Entry 5MPB (electron microscopy, 7.80 A resolution (low resolution: residue-level contacts below are approximate; hydrogen-bond / salt-bridge calls are withheld)); this record covers chains H and I of the 47 polymer chains in the assembly.

[Chain H]
Molecule: 26S protease regulatory subunit 7 homolog
Organism: Saccharomyces cerevisiae (strain ATCC 204508 / S288c)
UniProtKB: P33299 (PRS7_YEAST); numbering as in UniProt (aligned over 1-467)
Amino-acid sequence (467 residues; each row starts with the number of its first residue):
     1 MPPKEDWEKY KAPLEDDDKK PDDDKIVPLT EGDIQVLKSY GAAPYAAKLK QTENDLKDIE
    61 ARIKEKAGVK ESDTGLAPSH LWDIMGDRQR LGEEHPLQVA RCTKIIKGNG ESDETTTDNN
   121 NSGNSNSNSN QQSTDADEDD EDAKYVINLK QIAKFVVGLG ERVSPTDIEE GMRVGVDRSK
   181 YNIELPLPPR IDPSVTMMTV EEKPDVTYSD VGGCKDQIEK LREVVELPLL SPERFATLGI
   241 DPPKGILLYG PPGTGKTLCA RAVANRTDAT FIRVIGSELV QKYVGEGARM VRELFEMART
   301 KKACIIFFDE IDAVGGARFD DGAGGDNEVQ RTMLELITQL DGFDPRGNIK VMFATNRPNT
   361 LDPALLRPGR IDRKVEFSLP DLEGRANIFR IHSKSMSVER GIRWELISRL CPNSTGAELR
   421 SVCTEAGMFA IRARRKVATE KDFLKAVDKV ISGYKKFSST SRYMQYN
Unresolved in the structure: 1-41, 108-143, 458-467
Curated features (UniProtKB/Swiss-Prot):
  - binding site (ATP): Gly250 to Thr257
  - modified residue (Phosphoserine): Ser164, Ser231
Metal / ion sites: Mg2+: Thr257 (together with AMP-PNP)
Ligand contacts: AMP-PNP (ANP; phosphoaminophosphonic acid-adenylate ester): Asp210, Val211, Gly212, Lys215, Pro251, Pro252, Gly253, Thr254, Gly255, Lys256, Thr257, Leu258, Glu310, Asn356, Ile388, Ile391, His392, Gly416, Ala417

[Chain I]
Molecule: 26S protease regulatory subunit 4 homolog
Organism: Saccharomyces cerevisiae (strain ATCC 204508 / S288c)
UniProtKB: P40327 (PRS4_YEAST); numbering as in UniProt (aligned over 1-437)
Amino-acid sequence (437 residues; numbered 1 to 437; the number before each row is that of its first residue):
     1 MGQGVSSGQD KKKKKGSNQK PKYEPPVQSK FGRKKRKGGP ATAEKLPNIY PSTRCKLKLL
    61 RMERIKDHLL LEEEFVSNSE ILKPFEKKQE EEKKQLEEIR GNPLSIGTLE EIIDDDHAIV
   121 TSPTMPDYYV SILSFVDKEL LEPGCSVLLH HKTMSIVGVL QDDADPMVSV MKMDKSPTES
   181 YSDIGGLESQ IQEIKESVEL PLTHPELYEE MGIKPPKGVI LYGAPGTGKT LLAKAVANQT
   241 SATFLRIVGS ELIQKYLGDG PRLCRQIFKV AGENAPSIVF IDEIDAIGTK RYDSNSGGER
   301 EIQRTMLELL NQLDGFDDRG DVKVIMATNK IETLDPALIR PGRIDRKILF ENPDLSTKKK
   361 ILGIHTSKMN LSEDVNLETL VTTKDDLSGA DIQAMCTEAG LLALRERRMQ VTAEDFKQAK
   421 ERVMKNKVEE NLEGLYL
Unresolved in the structure: 1-52
Curated features (UniProtKB/Swiss-Prot):
  - binding site (ATP): Gly223 to Thr230
  - lipidation: Gly2 (N-myristoyl glycine)
  - cross-link (Glycyl lysine isopeptide (Lys-Gly)): Lys234 (interchain with G-Cter in ubiquitin), Lys255 (interchain with G-Cter in ubiquitin), Lys290 (interchain with G-Cter in ubiquitin)
  - mutagenesis: Lys229 (K229Q: 73% loss of ATPase activity)
Metal / ion sites: Mg2+: Thr230 (together with AMP-PNP)
Ligand contacts: AMP-PNP (ANP; phosphoaminophosphonic acid-adenylate ester): Ile184, Gly185, Gly186, Leu187, Ala224, Pro225, Gly226, Thr227, Gly228, Lys229, Thr230, Leu231, Leu232, Pro353, Thr357, Ile361, His365, Gly389, Ala390, Gln393

[Chain H / chain I interface]
Contacting residue pairs - 112 pairs, chain H then chain I:
  Tyr45(H) - Leu60(I)
  Tyr45(H) - Arg61(I)
  Lys48(H) - Arg61(I)
  Gln51(H) - Arg64(I)
  Thr52(H) - Glu63(I)
  Thr52(H) - Arg64(I)
  Asp55(H) - Arg64(I)
  Asp55(H) - His68(I)
  Asp58(H) - Leu71(I)
  Ile59(H) - Asp67(I)
  Ile59(H) - Leu70(I)
  Arg62(H) - Leu71(I)
  Glu65(H) - Glu74(I)
  Glu65(H) - Phe75(I)
  Lys66(H) - Glu74(I)
  Val69(H) - Lys93(I)
  Lys70(H) - Pro84(I)
  Lys70(H) - Gln89(I)
  Glu71(H) - Gln89(I)
  Glu71(H) - Glu92(I)
  Glu71(H) - Lys93(I)
  Ser72(H) - Leu160(I)
  Asp73(H) - Arg100(I)
  Asp73(H) - Phe135(I)
  Asp73(H) - Leu148(I)
  Asp73(H) - Val157(I)
  Asp73(H) - Gly158(I)
  Asp73(H) - Val159(I)
  Thr74(H) - Phe135(I)
  Thr74(H) - Val136(I)
  Thr74(H) - Leu140(I)
  Gly75(H) - Glu92(I)
  Gly75(H) - Phe135(I)
  Leu76(H) - Glu92(I)
  Ser79(H) - Asp137(I)
  His80(H) - Glu91(I)
  His80(H) - Glu92(I)
  His80(H) - Gln95(I)
  Trp82(H) - Ser134(I)
  Trp82(H) - Asp137(I)
  Asp83(H) - Gln95(I)
  Asp83(H) - Ser134(I)
  Asp83(H) - Phe135(I)
  Ile84(H) - Gln95(I)
  Gly86(H) - Leu133(I)
  Asp87(H) - Gln95(I)
  Asp87(H) - Glu98(I)
  Asp87(H) - Ile99(I)
  Arg90(H) - Glu98(I)
  Arg90(H) - Ile99(I)
  Glu93(H) - Thr153(I)
  His95(H) - Ser131(I)
  His95(H) - Thr153(I)
  His95(H) - Ser155(I)
  Pro96(H) - Tyr129(I)
  Pro96(H) - Met154(I)
  Leu97(H) - Tyr128(I)
  Leu97(H) - Tyr129(I)
  Gln98(H) - Asp127(I)
  Val99(H) - Asp127(I)
  Val99(H) - Tyr128(I)
  Val99(H) - Tyr129(I)
  Lys150(H) - Met125(I)
  Lys150(H) - Asp127(I)
  Gln151(H) - Pro126(I)
  Arg173(H) - Glu111(I)
  Leu187(H) - Tyr129(I)
  Ile191(H) - Glu111(I)
  Met198(H) - Phe316(I)
  Ser277(H) - Leu307(I)
  Ser277(H) - Asn311(I)
  Glu278(H) - Asn311(I)
  Glu278(H) - Phe316(I)
  Val280(H) - Leu307(I)
  Val280(H) - Asn311(I)
  Tyr283(H) - Arg304(I)
  Ala323(H) - Asn295(I)
  Ala323(H) - Ser296(I)
  Ala323(H) - Glu299(I)
  Gly324(H) - Glu299(I)
  Gly324(H) - Arg300(I)
  Gly325(H) - Arg300(I)
  Asp326(H) - Glu299(I)
  Asp326(H) - Arg300(I)
  Ser395(H) - Gly212(I)
  Met396(H) - Met211(I)
  Met396(H) - Gly212(I)
  Met396(H) - Ile213(I)
  Ser397(H) - Met211(I)
  Arg420(H) - Ile213(I)
  Cys423(H) - Ile213(I)
  Thr424(H) - Ile213(I)
  Thr424(H) - Asp345(I)
  Glu425(H) - Asp345(I)
  Glu425(H) - Arg346(I)
  Met428(H) - Glu196(I)
  Met428(H) - Ser197(I)
  Met428(H) - Pro216(I)
  Met428(H) - Asp345(I)
  Ala430(H) - Met211(I)
  Ile431(H) - Leu207(I)
  Ile431(H) - Tyr208(I)
  Arg432(H) - Glu196(I)
  Arg435(H) - Met211(I)
  Lys436(H) - Glu210(I)
  Lys436(H) - Met211(I)
  Val437(H) - Met211(I)
  Ala438(H) - Met211(I)
  Lys449(H) - Arg346(I)
  Tyr454(H) - Lys347(I)
  Phe457(H) - Glu332(I)
  Phe457(H) - Lys347(I)
Also at the interface, not in a pair above, chain H (75 interface residues in all): Leu49, Ala77, Gln89, Pro188, Lys282, Glu328, Ala417, Ser421, Gly427, Gly453, Lys456
Also at the interface, not in a pair above, chain I (75 interface residues in all): Leu57, Lys88, Leu96, Ile113, Ile119, Val130, Lys214, Tyr222, Gly297, Arg340, Pro341, Gly342, Ile344, Leu349

[In short]
The chain H/chain I interface involves 75 residues from each chain. Chain H binds AMP-PNP. Chain I binds
AMP-PNP. UniProt lists 8 ATP-binding residues on chain H; 8 ATP-binding residues and one mutagenesis site on
chain I.
Here chain H is 26S protease regulatory subunit 7 homolog and chain I is 26S protease regulatory subunit 4
homolog, both from Saccharomyces cerevisiae (strain ATCC 204508 / S288c). Entry 5MPB (26S proteasome in
presence of AMP-PNP (s3)) was determined by electron microscopy, deposited together with 5MP9, 5MPA, 5MPC,
5MPD and 5MPE.
